1BIQ - chains A and B; structure by X-ray diffraction, 2.05 A resolution.

Chain A:
Protein: Protein R2 of ribonucleotide reductase
Organism: Escherichia coli
Notes: EC 1.17.4.1; fragment: beta chain
Reference sequence: P69924 (RIR2_ECOLI); numbering as in UniProt (aligned over 1-375)
Chain sequence (375 residues; row label = number of the first residue in the row):
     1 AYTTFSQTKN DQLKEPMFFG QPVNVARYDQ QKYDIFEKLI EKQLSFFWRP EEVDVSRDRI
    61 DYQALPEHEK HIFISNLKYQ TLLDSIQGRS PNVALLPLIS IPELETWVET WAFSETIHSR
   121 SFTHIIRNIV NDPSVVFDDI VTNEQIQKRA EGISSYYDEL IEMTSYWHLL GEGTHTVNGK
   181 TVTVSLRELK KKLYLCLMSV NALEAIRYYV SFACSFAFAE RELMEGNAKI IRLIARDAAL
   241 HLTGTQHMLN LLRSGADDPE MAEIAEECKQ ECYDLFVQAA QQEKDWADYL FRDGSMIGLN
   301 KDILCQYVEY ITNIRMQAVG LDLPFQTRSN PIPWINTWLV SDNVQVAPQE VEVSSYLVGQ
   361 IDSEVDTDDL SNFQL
Disordered / not traced: 341-375
Modified positions: Y208 (meta-tyrosine; MTY)
Sequence notes: engineered mutation F122 (Tyr in P69924), A238 (Glu in P69924); modified residue (208)
Metal / ion sites: Hg2+ site 1: N76, V210, C214; Fe2+: D84, E115, H118 (together with hydroxide ion); Fe ion: E115, E204, H241 (together with hydroxide ion); Hg2+ site 2: Y194, C272; Hg2+ site 3 near C196 (its only coordinating residue here); Hg2+ site 4: V210, C214; Hg2+ site 5: C268, C272; Hg2+ site 6: K284, E309
Ligand contacts:
  - hydroxide ion (OH), molecule 1: D84, E115, H118, E204, Y208, A238, H241
  - hydroxide ion (OH), molecule 2: D84, E115, H118, Y208, I234

Chain B:
Protein: Protein R2 of ribonucleotide reductase
Organism: Escherichia coli
Notes: EC 1.17.4.1; fragment: beta chain
Reference sequence: P69924 (RIR2_ECOLI); numbering as in UniProt (aligned over 1-375)
Chain sequence (375 residues; numbered 1 to 375; the number before each row is that of its first residue):
     1 AYTTFSQTKN DQLKEPMFFG QPVNVARYDQ QKYDIFEKLI EKQLSFFWRP EEVDVSRDRI
    61 DYQALPEHEK HIFISNLKYQ TLLDSIQGRS PNVALLPLIS IPELETWVET WAFSETIHSR
   121 SFTHIIRNIV NDPSVVFDDI VTNEQIQKRA EGISSYYDEL IEMTSYWHLL GEGTHTVNGK
   181 TVTVSLRELK KKLYLCLMSV NALEAIRFYV SFACSFAFAE RELMEGNAKI IRLIARDAAL
   241 HLTGTQHMLN LLRSGADDPE MAEIAEECKQ ECYDLFVQAA QQEKDWADYL FRDGSMIGLN
   301 KDILCQYVEY ITNIRMQAVG LDLPFQTRSN PIPWINTWLV SDNVQVAPQE VEVSSYLVGQ
   361 IDSEVDTDDL SNFQL
Disordered / not traced: 342-375
Sequence notes: engineered mutation F122 (Tyr in P69924), A238 (Glu in P69924)
Metal / ion sites: Hg2+ site 1 near N76 (its only coordinating residue here); Fe2+ site 1: D84, E115, H118 (together with hydroxide ion); Fe2+ site 2: E115, E204, H241 (together with hydroxide ion); Hg2+ site 2 near Y194 (its only coordinating residue here); Hg2+ site 3 near C196 (its only coordinating residue here); Hg2+ site 4: M198, C272; Hg2+ site 5: V210, C214; Hg2+ site 6 near C214 (its only coordinating residue here); Hg2+ site 7 near C268 (its only coordinating residue here); Hg2+ site 8 near C305 (its only coordinating residue here)
Ligand contacts: hydroxide ion (OH): D84, E115, H118, E204, F208, I234, A238, H241

Interface between chain A and chain B:
Residue-residue contacts - 130 pairs, chain A then chain B:
  Y2(A) with V93(B), hydrophobic; D158(B); I161(B), hydrophobic
  T3(A) with D158(B), hydrogen bond
  T4(A) with R89(B), hydrogen bond (backbone-side chain); S90(B); S154(B), hydrogen bond (side chain-backbone); Y157(B); D158(B), hydrogen bond (backbone-side chain); I161(B)
  F5(A) with L82(B), hydrophobic; I86(B), hydrophobic; S154(B)
  Q7(A) with V141(B), hydrogen bond (side chain-backbone); Q147(B)
  T8(A) with V141(B)
  K9(A) with D138(B); V141(B)
  V23(A) with R89(B), hydrogen bond (backbone-side chain)
  N24(A) with S85(B); R89(B), hydrogen bond (backbone-side chain); V141(B)
  V25(A) with S85(B); F137(B), hydrophobic; V141(B), hydrophobic
  A26(A) with S85(B), hydrogen bond (backbone-side chain); S119(B)
  R27(A) with T123(B); S134(B), hydrogen bond; F137(B)
  Y28(A) with S119(B); R120(B); T123(B), hydrogen bond (backbone-side chain)
  D29(A) with T123(B); P133(B); F137(B)
  E37(A) with R120(B), salt bridge
  I40(A) with R120(B)
  E41(A) with R120(B)
  L44(A) with F47(B); R49(B), hydrogen bond (backbone-side chain); F113(B), hydrophobic
  S45(A) with R49(B)
  F47(A) with L44(B); F47(B), hydrophobic; R49(B)
  R49(A) with E41(B), hydrogen bond (side chain-backbone); L44(B)
  L82(A) with F5(B), hydrophobic
  S85(A) with N24(B); V25(B); A26(B), hydrogen bond (side chain-backbone)
  I86(A) with F5(B), hydrophobic
  G88(A) with E109(B)
  R89(A) with Y2(B); T4(B), hydrogen bond (side chain-backbone); V23(B), hydrogen bond (side chain-backbone); N24(B), hydrogen bond (side chain-backbone); E105(B), salt bridge; E109(B)
  S90(A) with T4(B)
  N92(A) with N92(B); L96(B); E109(B), hydrogen bond
  V93(A) with Y2(B), hydrophobic; L96(B), hydrophobic
  L96(A) with N92(B); V93(B), hydrophobic
  E105(A) with R89(B), salt bridge
  T106(A) with T116(B)
  E109(A) with G88(B); R89(B); N92(B), hydrogen bond; T116(B)
  T110(A) with F113(B)
  F113(A) with L44(B), hydrophobic; T110(B); F113(B), hydrophobic
  T116(A) with T106(B); E109(B)
  I117(A) with L44(B), hydrophobic
  S119(A) with Y28(B)
  R120(A) with Y28(B); E37(B), salt bridge; I40(B); E41(B); L44(B)
  T123(A) with R27(B); Y28(B), hydrogen bond (side chain-backbone); D29(B)
  R127(A) with Y28(B), hydrogen bond (side chain-backbone); D29(B)
  P133(A) with D29(B)
  S134(A) with R27(B), hydrogen bond
  F137(A) with V25(B), hydrophobic; R27(B); D29(B)
  D138(A) with K9(B)
  V141(A) with Q7(B); T8(B); K9(B); N24(B); V25(B), hydrophobic
  T142(A) with K9(B)
  Q147(A) with F5(B); Q7(B), hydrogen bond
  S154(A) with T4(B), hydrogen bond (backbone-side chain)
  Y157(A) with T4(B)
  D158(A) with Y2(B); T3(B), hydrogen bond; T4(B), hydrogen bond
  I161(A) with Y2(B), hydrophobic; T4(B)
  E162(A) with L169(B)
  S165(A) with S165(B), hydrogen bond; L169(B)
  Y166(A) with L169(B), hydrophobic
  L169(A) with E162(B); S165(B); Y166(B), hydrophobic; L169(B), hydrophobic
  L170(A) with V177(B), hydrophobic
  H175(A) with N178(B), hydrogen bond
  T176(A) with T176(B); V177(B); N178(B), hydrogen bond (backbone-backbone)
  V177(A) with L170(B), hydrophobic; T176(B)
  N178(A) with H175(B), hydrogen bond; T176(B), hydrogen bond (backbone-backbone)
Also at the interface, not in a pair above, chain A (67 interface residues in all): S6, Q30, T81, A112, I140, G179
Also at the interface, not in a pair above, chain B (64 interface residues in all): S6, S45, A112, I117, R127, I140, T142

Summary:
67 residues of chain A and 64 residues of chain B are in contact; the contacts include 30 hydrogen bonds and 4
salt bridges. Polar contacts include E37(A)-R120(B), R89(A)-E105(B) and E105(A)-R89(B). Chain A binds
hydroxide ion. Chain B binds hydroxide ion.
Chain A is Protein R2 of ribonucleotide reductase and chain B is Protein R2 of ribonucleotide reductase, both
from Escherichia coli; the structure, Ribonucleoside-diphosphate reductase 1 beta chain mutant E238A, was
determined by X-ray diffraction.
